PDB entry 9GCT | electron microscopy, 3.70 A resolution | chains J and P of the 30 polymer chains in the assembly

== Chain J (and P) ==
Protein: Transcription termination factor Rho
Organism: Escherichia coli
Notes: EC 3.6.4.-; chain P of this document is another copy of the same molecule, construct and numbering; everything in this record applies to it too
Reference sequence: P0AG30 (RHO_ECOLI); residues 1-419 here = UniProt positions 1-419
Sequence (419 residues; each row starts with the number of its first residue):
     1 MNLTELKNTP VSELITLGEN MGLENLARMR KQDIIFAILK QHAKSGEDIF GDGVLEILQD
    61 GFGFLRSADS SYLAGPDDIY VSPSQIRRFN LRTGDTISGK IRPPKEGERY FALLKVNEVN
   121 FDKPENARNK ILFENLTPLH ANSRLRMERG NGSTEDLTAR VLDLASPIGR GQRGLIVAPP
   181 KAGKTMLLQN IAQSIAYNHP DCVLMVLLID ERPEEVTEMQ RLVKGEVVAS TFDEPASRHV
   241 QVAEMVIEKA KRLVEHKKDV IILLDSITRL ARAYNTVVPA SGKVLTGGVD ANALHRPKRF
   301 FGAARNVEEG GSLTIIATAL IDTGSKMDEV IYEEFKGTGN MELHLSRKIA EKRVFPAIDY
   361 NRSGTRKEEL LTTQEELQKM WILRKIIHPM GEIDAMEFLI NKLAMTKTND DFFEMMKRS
Ion coordination: Mg2+: Thr185 (together with ATP)
Ligand contacts: ATP (adenosine-5'-triphosphate): Thr158, Pro180, Lys181, Ala182, Gly183, Lys184, Thr185, Met186, Glu211, Arg212, Phe355, Pro356
UniProt features mapped onto this chain:
  - region: Gly61 to Arg66 (RNA-binding 1), Asp78 to Tyr80 (RNA-binding 1), Glu108 to Tyr110 (RNA-binding 1), Val284 to Gly288 (RNA-binding 2)
  - binding site (ATP): Gly169 to Gly174, Lys181 to Met186, Arg212
  - site: Lys326 (RNA-binding 2)
  - mutagenesis: Phe62 (F62L/A: Defective for RNA-binding), Phe64 (F64L/A: Defective for RNA-binding), Lys181 (K181Q: Partial loss of ATPase, helicase and termination activity), Lys184 (K184Q: Improves ATPase and helicase activity but reduced termination activity), Cys202 (C202G/S: Does not affect the kinetics of ATP hydrolysis and inhibition by bicyclomycin), Asp265 (D265N: Loss of ATPase activity, helicase and termination activity)

== How chain J and chain P interact ==
Pairs across the interface - 16 pairs, chain J then chain P:
  Phe62(J) - Ser419(P)
  Ser82(J) - Arg418(P)  hydrogen bond
  Ser82(J) - Ser419(P)
  Pro83(J) - Ser419(P)
  Ser84(J) - Lys417(P)  hydrogen bond (side chain-backbone)
  Ser84(J) - Arg418(P)  hydrogen bond (side chain-backbone)
  Gln85(J) - Arg418(P)
  Arg87(J) - Lys417(P)
  Arg88(J) - Lys417(P)  hydrogen bond (side chain-backbone)
  Arg88(J) - Arg418(P)
  Lys105(J) - Asn401(P)  hydrogen bond
  Lys105(J) - Lys402(P)
  Lys105(J) - Met405(P)
  Glu106(J) - Asn401(P)  hydrogen bond (backbone-side chain)
  Gly107(J) - Asn401(P)
  Glu108(J) - Lys402(P)

== Summary ==
Chain J and chain P form an interface of 11 and 6 residues respectively, with 6 hydrogen bonds. Polar pairs
include Ser82(J)-Arg418(P), Ser84(J)-Lys417(P) and Ser84(J)-Arg418(P). Bound to chain J: ATP. From UniProt: 13
ATP-binding residues and 6 mutagenesis sites on chain J.
Both chains are Transcription termination factor Rho (Escherichia coli). Entry 9GCT (Rho-ATP-Psu complex II
expanded) was determined by electron microscopy, deposited together with 8PEU, 8PEW, 8PEX, 8PEY and 9GCS.
